8V2E - chains A and B of the 3 polymer chains in the assembly; structure by X-ray diffraction, 2.62 A resolution.

== Chain A ==
Name: Antibody 10E8 FAB HEAVY CHAIN
Organism: Homo sapiens
Notes: antibody fragment or engineered binder
Sequence (234 residues; each row starts with the number of its first residue; a row labelled like 52A-52C holds insertion residues (52A, then the next letters in order)):
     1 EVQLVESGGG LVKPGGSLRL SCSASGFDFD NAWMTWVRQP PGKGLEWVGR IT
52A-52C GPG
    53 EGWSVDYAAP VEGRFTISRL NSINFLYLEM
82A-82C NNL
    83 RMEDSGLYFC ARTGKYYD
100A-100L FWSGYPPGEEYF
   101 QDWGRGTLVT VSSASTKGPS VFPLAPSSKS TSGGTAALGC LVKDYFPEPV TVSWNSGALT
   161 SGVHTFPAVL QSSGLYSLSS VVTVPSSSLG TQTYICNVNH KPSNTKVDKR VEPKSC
Not modelled in the structure: 128-135, 189, 215-216
Disulfides: Cys22-Cys92, Cys140-Cys196

== Chain B ==
Name: Antibody 10E8 FAB LIGHT CHAIN
Organism: Homo sapiens
Notes: antibody fragment or engineered binder
Sequence (215 residues; numbered 1 to 212 plus 4 insertion-coded residues; 1 number in that range is skipped by the numbering (no residue carries it; nothing is unmodelled there); the number before each row is that of its first residue; a row labelled like 95A-95C holds insertion residues (95A, then the next letters in order)):
     1 SYELTQETG
    11 VSVALGRTVT ITCRGDSLRS HYASWYQKKP GQAPILLFYG KNNRPSGVPD RFSGSASGNR
    71 ASLTISGAQA EDDAEYYCSS RDKSG
95A-95C SRL
    96 SVFGGGTKLT V
  106A L
   107 SQPKAAPSVT LFPPSSEELQ ANKATLVCLI SDFYPGAVTV AWKADSSPVK AGVETTTPSK
   167 QSNNKYAASS YLSLTPEQWK SHRSYSCQVT HEGSTVEKTV APTECS
Not modelled in the structure: 1, 149-151, 200, 210-212
Disulfides: Cys23-Cys88, Cys134-Cys193

== How chain A and chain B interact ==
Residue-residue contacts (68):
  Gln39(A) with Lys38(B); Tyr87(B)
  Gly44(A) with Tyr87(B)
  Leu45(A) with Tyr87(B); Phe98(B)
  Trp47(A) with Ser96(B); Phe98(B)
  Arg50(A) with Arg95B(B), hydrogen bond (side chain-backbone)
  Asp58(A) with Arg95B(B)
  Tyr59(A) with Leu95C(B)
  Tyr98(A) with Tyr49(B), hydrophobic; Gly50(B); Lys51(B), hydrogen bond (side chain-backbone); Asn53(B)
  Asp100(A) with Lys51(B)
  Ser100C(A) with Tyr32(B), hydrogen bond
  Tyr100E(A) with Ser30(B); His31(B); Ser94(B); Gly95(B)
  Pro100F(A) with His31(B); Gly95(B)
  Pro100G(A) with Arg91(B), hydrogen bond (backbone-side chain); Gly95(B); Ser95A(B)
  Gly100H(A) with His31(B), hydrogen bond (backbone-side chain); Arg91(B), hydrogen bond (backbone-side chain)
  Glu100I(A) with His31(B), salt bridge; Tyr32(B), hydrogen bond (side chain-backbone); Arg91(B)
  Glu100J(A) with Arg91(B), salt bridge
  Tyr100K(A) with Tyr36(B); Leu46(B), hydrophobic; Tyr49(B)
  Phe100L(A) with Tyr36(B), hydrogen bond (backbone-side chain); Leu46(B); Ser89(B); Phe98(B), hydrophobic
  Gln101(A) with Leu46(B)
  Trp103(A) with Tyr36(B); Pro44(B); Phe98(B), hydrophobic
  Gly104(A) with Ala43(B)
  Phe122(A) with Ser121(B); Glu124(B)
  Pro123(A) with Ser121(B); Glu123(B)
  Leu124(A) with Phe118(B)
  Ala125(A) with Phe118(B)
  Ala137(A) with Phe118(B)
  Leu141(A) with Tyr177(B), hydrophobic
  His164(A) with Ser137(B), hydrogen bond; Gln167(B); Ala173(B)
  Phe166(A) with Leu135(B), hydrophobic; Ile136(B); Ala173(B), hydrophobic; Ala174(B); Ser175(B)
  Pro167(A) with Thr162(B); Ser165(B)
  Ala168(A) with Thr162(B)
  Val169(A) with Thr162(B); Tyr177(B), hydrophobic
  Leu178(A) with Tyr177(B)
  Ser179(A) with Val133(B); Leu135(B); Tyr177(B), hydrogen bond
Other interface residues (no listed pair), chain A (44 interface residues in all): Val37, Lys43, Glu46, Ala60, Phe91, Arg105, Leu138, Gly139, Ser177, Val181
Other interface residues (no listed pair), chain B (42 interface residues in all): Ser34, Ser90, Gly100, Thr116, Glu160

== Overview ==
44 residues of chain A and 42 residues of chain B are in contact, with 10 hydrogen bonds and 2 salt bridges.
Polar contacts include Glu100I(A)-His31(B), Glu100J(A)-Arg91(B) and Arg50(A)-Arg95B(B).
Chain A is Antibody 10E8 FAB HEAVY CHAIN and chain B is Antibody 10E8 FAB LIGHT CHAIN, both from Homo sapiens;
the structure, Crystal structure of B055 scaffold boost immunogen in complex with a mature 10E8 Fab, was
determined by X-ray diffraction, deposited together with 8TZN, 8U03, 8U08 and 8SX3.
